PDB entry 8F7R | electron microscopy, 3.28 A resolution | chains M and Q of the 9 polymer chains in the assembly

Chain M:
Protein: Mu-type opioid receptor
From: Homo sapiens
Reference sequence: P35372 (OPRM_HUMAN); residues 2-388 here = UniProt positions 2-388
Chain sequence (403 residues; each row starts with the number of its first residue; numbers below 1 keep their minus sign (Asp-6 is residue -6)):
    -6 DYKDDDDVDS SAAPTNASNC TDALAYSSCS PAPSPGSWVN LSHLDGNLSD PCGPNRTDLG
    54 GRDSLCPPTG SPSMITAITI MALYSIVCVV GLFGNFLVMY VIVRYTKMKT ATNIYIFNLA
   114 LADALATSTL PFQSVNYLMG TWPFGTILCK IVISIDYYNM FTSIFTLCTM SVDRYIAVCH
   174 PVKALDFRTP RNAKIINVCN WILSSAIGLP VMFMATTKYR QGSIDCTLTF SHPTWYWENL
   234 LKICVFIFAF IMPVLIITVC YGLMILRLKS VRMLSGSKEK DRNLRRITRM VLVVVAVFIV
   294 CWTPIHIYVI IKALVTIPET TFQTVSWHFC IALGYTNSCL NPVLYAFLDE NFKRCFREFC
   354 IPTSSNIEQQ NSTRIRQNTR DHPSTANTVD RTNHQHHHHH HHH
Not modelled in the structure: -6 to 65, 353-396
Differences from the reference sequence: expression tag (-6 to 1, 389-396)
Cystine bridges: Cys142-Cys219
Curated features (UniProtKB/Swiss-Prot):
  - motif: Asn334 to Tyr338 (NPxxY)
  - modified residue: Tyr168 (Phosphotyrosine), Ser365 (Phosphoserine), Thr372 (Phosphothreonine), Ser377 (Phosphoserine)
  - lipidation: Cys353 (S-palmitoyl cysteine)
  - glycosylation (N-linked (GlcNAc...) asparagine): Asn9, Asn12, Asn33, Asn40, Asn48

Chain Q:
Protein: endomorphin
Chain sequence (5 residues; numbered 1 to 5; the number before each row is that of its first residue):
     1 YPWFX
Modified positions: NH2 (amino group) at position 5

How chain M and chain Q interact:
Residue-residue contacts - 25 pairs, chain M then chain Q:
  Tyr77(M) - Phe4(Q)
  Gln126(M) - Trp3(Q)
  Gln126(M) - Phe4(Q)
  Asn129(M) - Trp3(Q)
  Asn129(M) - Phe4(Q)  hydrogen bond (side chain-backbone)
  Asn129(M) - NH2_5(Q)
  Tyr130(M) - Phe4(Q)  hydrophobic
  Trp135(M) - Trp3(Q)  hydrophobic
  Val145(M) - Trp3(Q)  hydrophobic
  Asp149(M) - Tyr1(Q)
  Asp149(M) - Trp3(Q)
  Tyr150(M) - Tyr1(Q)  hydrophobic
  Met153(M) - Tyr1(Q)  hydrophobic
  Cys219(M) - Trp3(Q)  hydrogen bond (backbone-side chain)
  Lys235(M) - Tyr1(Q)
  Val238(M) - Tyr1(Q)
  Ile298(M) - Pro2(Q)
  His299(M) - Tyr1(Q)
  Val302(M) - Tyr1(Q)
  Val302(M) - Pro2(Q)  hydrophobic
  Trp320(M) - Pro2(Q)  hydrophobic
  His321(M) - Phe4(Q)
  Ile324(M) - Pro2(Q)
  Ile324(M) - Phe4(Q)  hydrophobic
  Tyr328(M) - Tyr1(Q)  hydrogen bond (side chain-backbone)
Interface residues without a listed pair, chain M (20 interface residues in all): Ile146

Overview:
20 residues of chain M and 5 residues of chain Q are in contact; the contacts include 3 hydrogen bonds. Among
the polar pairs are Asn129(M)-Phe4(Q), Cys219(M)-Trp3(Q) and Tyr328(M)-Tyr1(Q).
Here chain M is Mu-type opioid receptor (Homo sapiens) and chain Q is endomorphin. Entry 8F7R (Gi bound
mu-opioid receptor in complex with endomorphin) was determined by electron microscopy together with 8F7Q,
8F7S, 8F7W and 8F7X from the same study.
